PDB entry 6V9Q | electron microscopy, 2.90 A resolution | chains K and B of the 11 polymer chains in the assembly

== Chain K ==
Molecule: 61-nt RNA strand
Source organism: Vibrio cholerae
Sequence (61 nucleotides; each row starts with the number of its first residue):
     1 CUGAUAACUU ACAGGACGCU UUGGCUUCAU UGCUUUUCAG GUGAACUGCC GAGUAGGUAG
    61 A

== Chain B ==
Protein: Type I-F CRISPR-associated protein Csy3
Source organism: Vibrio cholerae
Chain sequence (352 residues; numbered 1 to 352; the number before each row is that of its first residue):
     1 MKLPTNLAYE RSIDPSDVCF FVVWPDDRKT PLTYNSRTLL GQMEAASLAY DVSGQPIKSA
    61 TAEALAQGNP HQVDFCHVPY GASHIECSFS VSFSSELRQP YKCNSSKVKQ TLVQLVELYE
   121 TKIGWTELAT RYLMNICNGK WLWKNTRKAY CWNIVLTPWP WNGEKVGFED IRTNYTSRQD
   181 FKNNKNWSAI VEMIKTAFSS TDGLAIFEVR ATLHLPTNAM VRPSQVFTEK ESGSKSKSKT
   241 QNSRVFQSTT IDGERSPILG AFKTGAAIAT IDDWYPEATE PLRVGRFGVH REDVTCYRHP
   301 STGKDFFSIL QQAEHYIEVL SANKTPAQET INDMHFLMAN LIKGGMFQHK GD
Unresolved in the structure: 232-240, 351-352

== Chain K / chain B interface ==
Contacting residue pairs - 41 pairs, chain K then chain B:
  U2(K) with Tyr101(B), phosphate contact
  A4(K) with Tyr101(B), hydrogen bond to the sugar; Lys102(B), base contact
  U5(K) with Ala8(B), base contact; Tyr9(B), hydrogen bond to the sugar; Glu10(B), phosphate contact; Tyr101(B), sugar contact; Met346(B), base contact
  A6(K) with Glu10(B), phosphate contact; Arg11(B), hydrogen bond to the phosphate; Lys343(B), sugar contact; Gly344(B), sugar contact; Gly345(B), sugar contact; Met346(B), base contact
  A7(K) with Arg11(B), salt bridge to the phosphate; Phe262(B), phosphate contact; Arg283(B), sugar contact
  C8(K) with Trp143(B), base contact; Phe262(B), phosphate contact; Lys263(B), hydrogen bond to the base; Ala266(B), base contact; Arg283(B), salt bridge to the phosphate; Arg291(B), hydrogen bond to the base
  U9(K) with Gln225(B), hydrogen bond to the sugar; Val226(B), base contact; Phe227(B), stacking on the base; Gln247(B), phosphate contact; Lys263(B), phosphate contact
  U10(K) with Ser224(B), phosphate contact; Gln225(B), hydrogen bond to the phosphate; Lys263(B), salt bridge to the phosphate
  A11(K) with Lys144(B), salt bridge to the phosphate; Gln225(B), phosphate contact
  A13(K) with Leu39(B), sugar contact; Leu40(B), sugar contact; Gly41(B), phosphate contact; His71(B), base contact
  G14(K) with Leu40(B), phosphate contact; Gln42(B), hydrogen bond to the phosphate
  G15(K) with Leu39(B), phosphate contact; Leu40(B), hydrogen bond to the phosphate
Other interface residues (no listed pair), chain B (29 interface residues in all): Ser243, Arg286

== In short ==
The interface between chain K and chain B involves 12 residues on one side and 29 on the other, with 9
hydrogen bonds, 4 salt bridges and 1 aromatic stacking contact. Among the polar pairs are C8(K)-Lys263(B),
C8(K)-Arg291(B) and A4(K)-Tyr101(B).
Here chain K is a 61-nt RNA strand and chain B is Type I-F CRISPR-associated protein Csy3, both from Vibrio
cholerae. Entry 6V9Q (Cryo-EM structure of Cascade-TniQ binary complex) was determined by electron microscopy
(same publication as 6VBW).
